Entry 6JV0 (X-ray diffraction, 1.14 A resolution); this record covers chain A.

[Chain A]
Protein: Sll1336 protein
Source organism: Synechocystis sp. (strain PCC 6803 / Kazusa)
Notes: fragment: N-terminal domain of ArgZ
UniProtKB: P74535 (P74535_SYNY3); residue numbers follow UniProt; this construct covers 1-281
Amino-acid sequence (302 residues; numbered -20 to 281; the number before each row is that of its first residue; numbers below 1 keep their minus sign (Met-20 is residue -20)):
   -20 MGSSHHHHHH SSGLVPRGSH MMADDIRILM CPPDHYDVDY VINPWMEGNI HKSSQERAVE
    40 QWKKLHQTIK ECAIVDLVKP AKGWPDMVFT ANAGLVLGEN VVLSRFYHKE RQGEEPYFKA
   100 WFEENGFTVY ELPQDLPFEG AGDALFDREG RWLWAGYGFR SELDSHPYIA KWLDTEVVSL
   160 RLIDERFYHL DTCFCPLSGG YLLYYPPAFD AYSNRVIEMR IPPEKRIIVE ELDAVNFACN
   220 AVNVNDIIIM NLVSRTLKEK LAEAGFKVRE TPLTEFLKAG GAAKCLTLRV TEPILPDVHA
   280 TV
Not modelled in the structure: -20 to 2, 276-281
Differences from the reference sequence: initiating methionine (-20); expression tag (-19 to 0)
Small-molecule neighbours: L-ornithine (ORN): Ile21, Asn22, Met25, Asp65, Phe68, Asn71, Arg90, Arg139, Tyr167, His168, Asp170, Ala258, Gly259, Gly260, Cys264
Swiss-Prot annotation at these positions:
  - active site: His168 (Proton donor/acceptor), Cys264 (Nucleophile)
  - binding site (L-arginine): Asn22, Asn71, Arg90, Arg139, His168, Asp170, Ala258, Cys264
  - binding site (L-ornithine): Asn22, Asn71, Arg90, Arg139, His168, Ala258, Cys264
  - site: Asn71 (Key determinant for dihydrolase activity)
  - mutagenesis: Asn22 (N22A: Significant loss of arginine dihydrolase activity), Asp65 (D65A: Significant loss of arginine dihydrolase activity), Phe68 (F68A: Significant loss of arginine dihydrolase activity), Asn71 (N71D: Produces equal trace amounts of citrulline and ornithine; N71S: Transforms the enzyme from a dihydrolase to a deiminase), Arg90 (R90A: Significant loss of arginine dihydrolase activity), Glu118 (E118A: Complete loss of arginine dihydrolase activity), Arg139 (R139A: Significant loss of arginine dihydrolase activity), Tyr167 (Y167A: Significant loss of arginine dihydrolase activity), His168 (H168F: Complete loss of arginine dihydrolase activity), Cys264 (C264S: Complete loss of arginine dihydrolase activity)
Reported in the primary citation:
  - binding site for L-ornithine: Asn71, His168, Cys264
  - mutagenesis - N22A, D65A, F68A, N71A, N71D, N71S, R90A, R139A, Y167A: decreased catalytic activity
  - mutagenesis - E118A, H168F, C264S: abolished catalytic activity
  - catalytic residues: Glu118, His168, Cys264 (proposed by the authors, not directly observed)

[Summary]
Bound to chain A: L-ornithine. From UniProt: active-site residues His168 and Cys264, 8 L-arginine-binding
residues, 7 L-ornithine-binding residues and 10 mutagenesis sites. The paper reports catalytic residues
Glu118, His168 and Cys264; N22A, D65A and F68A, among others, reduce catalytic activity; 12 substitutions were
tested in all.
Chain A is Sll1336 protein (Synechocystis sp. (strain PCC 6803 / Kazusa)); the structure, Crystal Structure of
N-terminal domain of ArgZ, bound to Product, an arginine dihydrolase from the Ornithine-Ammonia ..., was
determined by X-ray diffraction together with 6JUY, 6JUZ and 6JV1 from the same study.
